4W5O - chains A and D of the 3 polymer chains in the assembly; structure by X-ray diffraction, 1.80 A resolution.

Chain A:
Name: Protein argonaute-2
Organism: Homo sapiens
Notes: EC 3.1.26.-
UniProt: Q9UKV8 (AGO2_HUMAN); residue numbers follow UniProt; this construct covers 1-859
Sequence (859 residues; numbered 1 to 859; the number before each row is that of its first residue):
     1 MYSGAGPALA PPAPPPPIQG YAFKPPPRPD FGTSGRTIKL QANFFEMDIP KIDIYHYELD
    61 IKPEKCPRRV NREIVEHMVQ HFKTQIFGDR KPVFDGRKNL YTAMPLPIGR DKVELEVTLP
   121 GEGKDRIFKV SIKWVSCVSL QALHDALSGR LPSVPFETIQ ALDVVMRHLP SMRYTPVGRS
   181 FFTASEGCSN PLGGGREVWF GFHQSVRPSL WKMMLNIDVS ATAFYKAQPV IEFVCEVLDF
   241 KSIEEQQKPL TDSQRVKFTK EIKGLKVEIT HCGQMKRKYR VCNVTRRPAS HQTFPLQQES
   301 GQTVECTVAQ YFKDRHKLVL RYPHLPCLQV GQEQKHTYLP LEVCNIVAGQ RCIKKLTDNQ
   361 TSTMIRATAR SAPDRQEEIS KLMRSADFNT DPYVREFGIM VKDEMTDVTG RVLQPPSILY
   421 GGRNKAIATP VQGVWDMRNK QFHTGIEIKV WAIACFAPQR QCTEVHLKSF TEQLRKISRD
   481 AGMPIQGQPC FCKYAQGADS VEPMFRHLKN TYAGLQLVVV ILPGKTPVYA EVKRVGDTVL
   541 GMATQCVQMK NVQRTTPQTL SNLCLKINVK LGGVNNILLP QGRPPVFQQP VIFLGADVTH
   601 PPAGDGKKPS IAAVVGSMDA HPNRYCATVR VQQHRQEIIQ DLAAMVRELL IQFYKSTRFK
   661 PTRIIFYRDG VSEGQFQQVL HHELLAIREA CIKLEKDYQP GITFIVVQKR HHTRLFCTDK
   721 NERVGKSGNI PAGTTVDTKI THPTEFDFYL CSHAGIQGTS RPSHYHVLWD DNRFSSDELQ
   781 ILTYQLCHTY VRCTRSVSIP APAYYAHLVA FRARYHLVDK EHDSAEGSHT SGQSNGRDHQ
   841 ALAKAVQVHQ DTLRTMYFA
Disordered / not traced: 1-21, 89-90, 121-126, 270-275, 297-305, 822-835
Construct notes: engineered mutation Asp387 (Ser in Q9UKV8)
Metal / ion sites: Mg2+: Asp597, Val598
Ligand contacts:
  - phenol (IPH), molecule 1: Gly536, Asp537, Gly541, Met542, Ala543, Lys570, Asp851, Thr852, Thr855, Tyr857
  - phenol (IPH), molecule 2: Phe587, Gln589, Pro590, Val591, Asp619, Ala620, Phe653, Phe659
  - phenol (IPH), molecule 3: Leu650, Tyr654, Lys660, Pro661, Leu694, Glu695, Tyr698
  - phenol (IPH), molecule 4: Arg688, Cys691, Ile692, Tyr698, Gln699, Pro700, Ile702, Asp771
Swiss-Prot annotation at these positions:
  - region: Tyr311 to His316 (Interaction with guide RNA), Phe587 to Pro590 (Interaction with GW182 family members), Leu650 to Lys660 (Interaction with GW182 family members), Lys709, Arg710 (Interaction with guide RNA), His753 to Arg761 (Interaction with guide RNA), Tyr790 to Arg812 (Interaction with guide RNA)
  - binding site (a divalent metal cation): Asp597, Asp669, His807
  - modified residue: Tyr2 (3'-nitrotyrosine), Pro700 (4-hydroxyproline), Ser824 (Phosphoserine), Ser828 (Phosphoserine), Ser831 (Phosphoserine), Ser834 (Phosphoserine)
Reported in the primary citation:
  - binding site for the 11-nt RNA strand (chain D): Thr361, Ile365, Ser561, Ile756, Gln757, Phe811
  - mutagenesis - F811A: unchanged binding to full-length target RNAs
  - conformationally variable residues (helix shift): Ile365
  - binding site for the 21-nt RNA strand: Pro67, Pro602 to Lys608
  - catalytic residues: Asp669 (proposed by the authors, not directly observed)

Chain D:
Molecule: 11-nt RNA strand
Sequence (11 nucleotides; row label = number of the first residue in the row):
     1 CAAUGUGAAA A
Disordered / not traced: 11
Metal / ion sites: Mg2+ near U4 (its only coordinating residue here)

How chain A and chain D interact:
Residue-residue contacts (25; chain A residue first):
  Asp358(A) - A3(D)  hydrogen bond to the sugar
  Asp358(A) - U4(D)  phosphate contact
  Thr361(A) - A3(D)  sugar contact
  Thr361(A) - U4(D)  sugar contact
  Ser362(A) - U4(D)  sugar contact
  Ser362(A) - G5(D)  hydrogen bond to the phosphate
  Ile365(A) - U4(D)  sugar contact
  Val434(A) - A9(D)  phosphate contact
  Arg438(A) - A9(D)  hydrogen bond to the sugar
  Lys525(A) - A2(D)  hydrogen bond to the phosphate
  Lys525(A) - A3(D)  salt bridge to the phosphate
  Pro557(A) - A9(D)  base contact
  Gln558(A) - A8(D)  hydrogen bond to the sugar
  Gln558(A) - A9(D)  sugar contact
  Ser561(A) - A9(D)  hydrogen bond to the base
  Asn562(A) - A8(D)  base contact
  Lys726(A) - U6(D)  hydrogen bond to the phosphate
  Lys726(A) - G7(D)  salt bridge to the phosphate
  Ile756(A) - U6(D)  base contact
  Ile756(A) - G7(D)  sugar contact
  Gln757(A) - G5(D)  hydrogen bond to the base
  Gln757(A) - U6(D)  sugar contact
  Phe811(A) - C1(D)  stacking on the base
  Tyr815(A) - C1(D)  phosphate contact
  Tyr815(A) - A2(D)  hydrogen bond to the phosphate
Other interface residues (no listed pair), chain A (21 interface residues in all): Thr357, Trp435, Asp436, Ile477, Thr559

Overview:
21 residues of chain A face 9 of chain D across their interface, with 9 hydrogen bonds, 2 salt bridges and 1
aromatic stacking contact. Polar contacts include Ser561(A)-A9(D), Gln757(A)-G5(D) and Asp358(A)-A3(D). From
the paper: the catalytic residue Asp669(A); F811A of chain A leaves binding to full-length target RNAs
unchanged.
Here chain A is Protein argonaute-2 (Homo sapiens) and chain D is an 11-nt RNA strand. Entry 4W5O (The Crystal
Structure of Human Argonaute2 Bound to a Guide and Target RNA Containing Seed Pairing ...) was determined by
X-ray diffraction, deposited together with 4W5N, 4W5Q, 4W5R and 4W5T.
